8TO7 - chains E and L of the 12 polymer chains in the assembly; structure by electron microscopy, 3.39 A resolution.

Chain E:
Molecule: Surface protein gp120
Source organism: Human immunodeficiency virus 1
UniProtKB: Q2N0S5 (Q2N0S5_9HIV1); the construct lacks a stretch of the UniProt sequence and is renumbered around it, so the offset changes along the chain: 31-141 = UniProt 30-140; 150-185 = UniProt 141-176; 188-309 = UniProt 187-308; 312-321 = UniProt 309-318; 2 more segments
Amino-acid sequence (481 residues; numbered 31 to 513 plus 11 insertion-coded residues; 13 numbers in that range are skipped by the numbering (no residue carries them; nothing is unmodelled there); the number before each row is that of its first residue; a row labelled like 185A-185J holds insertion residues (185A, then the next letters in order)):
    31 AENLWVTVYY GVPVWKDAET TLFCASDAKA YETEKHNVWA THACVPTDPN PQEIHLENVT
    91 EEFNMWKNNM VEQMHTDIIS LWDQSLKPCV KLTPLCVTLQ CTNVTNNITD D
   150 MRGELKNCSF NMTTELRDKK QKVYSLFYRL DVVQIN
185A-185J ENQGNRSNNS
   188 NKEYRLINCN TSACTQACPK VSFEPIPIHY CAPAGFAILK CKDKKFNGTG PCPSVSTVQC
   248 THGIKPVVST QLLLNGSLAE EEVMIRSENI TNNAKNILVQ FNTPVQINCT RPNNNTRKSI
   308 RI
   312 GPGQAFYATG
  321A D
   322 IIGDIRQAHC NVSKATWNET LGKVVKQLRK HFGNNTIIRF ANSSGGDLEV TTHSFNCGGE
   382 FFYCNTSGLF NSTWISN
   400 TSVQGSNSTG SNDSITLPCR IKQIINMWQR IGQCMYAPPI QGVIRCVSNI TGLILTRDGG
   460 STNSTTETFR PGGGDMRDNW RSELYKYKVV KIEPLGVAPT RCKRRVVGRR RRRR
Unresolved in the structure: 31, 60-65, 185A-185J, 400-410, 507-513
Sequence notes: conflict Cys-201 (Ile200 in Q2N0S5), Asn-332 (Thr330 in Q2N0S5), Cys-433 (Ala430 in Q2N0S5), Cys-501 (Ala498 in Q2N0S5), Arg-509 (Glu506 in Q2N0S5), Arg-510 (Lys507 in Q2N0S5); expression tag (512-513)
Disulfide bonds: Cys-54/Cys-74, Cys-119/Cys-205, Cys-126/Cys-196, Cys-131/Cys-157, Cys-201/Cys-433, Cys-218/Cys-247, Cys-228/Cys-239, Cys-296/Cys-331, Cys-378/Cys-445, Cys-385/Cys-418
Covalent attachments: N-acetylglucosamine (NAG) linked to Asn-88, Asn-133, Asn-156, Asn-160, Asn-197, Asn-234, Asn-262, Asn-276, Asn-295, Asn-301, Asn-332, Asn-339, Asn-355, Asn-363, Asn-386, Asn-392, Asn-448

Chain L:
Molecule: HERH-b*01 light chain
Source organism: Macaca mulatta
Amino-acid sequence (219 residues; numbered 1 to 214 plus 5 insertion-coded residues; the number before each row is that of its first residue; a row labelled like 27A-27E holds insertion residues (27A, then the next letters in order)):
     1 DAVLTQSPLS LPITPGEPAS ISCRSSQ
27A-27E SLLHT
    28 NGETYLNWYQ QKTGQRPRLL ISQVSKREIG VPDRFSASGA GSDFTLKISR VEAEDVGLYF
    88 CGQGLHWPRT FGQGTRVDIK RTVAAPSVFI FPPSEDQVKS GTVSVVCLLN NFYPREASVK
   148 WKVDGALKTG NSQESVTEQD SKDNTYSLSS TLTLSSTEYQ SHKVYACEVT HQGLSSPVTK
   208 SFNRGEC
Unresolved in the structure: 108-214
Disulfide bonds: Cys-23/Cys-88

Interface between chain E and chain L:
Contacting residue pairs (7):
  Asn-80(E) with Ala-67(L)
  Gln-82(E) with Gly-29(L), hydrogen bond (side chain-backbone); Glu-30(L)
  Glu-83(E) with Thr-27E(L)
  Ile-84(E) with Thr-27E(L); Asn-28(L)
  His-85(E) with Thr-27E(L), hydrogen bond (backbone-backbone)

Overview:
The chain E/chain L interface involves 5 residues from each chain; the contacts include 2 hydrogen bonds.
Among the polar pairs are Gln-82(E)/Gly-29(L) and His-85(E)/Thr-27E(L). Covalently linked N-acetylglucosamine:
at Asn-88(E), Asn-133(E), Asn-156(E), Asn-160(E), Asn-197(E) and Asn-234(E) and 11 more.
Here chain E is Surface protein gp120 (Human immunodeficiency virus 1) and chain L is HERH-b*01 light chain
(Macaca mulatta). Entry 8TO7 (Cryo-EM structure of HERH-b*01 Fab in complex with HIV-1 Env trimer BG505.DS
SOSIP) was determined by electron microscopy together with 8TDX, 8TE7, 8TJR, 8TJS, 8TKC, 8TL2 and 5 further
entries from the same study.
